Entry 7PAO (electron microscopy, 7.00 A resolution (low resolution: residue-level contacts below are approximate; hydrogen-bond / salt-bridge calls are withheld)); this record covers chains b and 3 of the 56 polymer chains in the assembly.

Chain b:
Protein: 50S ribosomal protein L3
Organism: Mycoplasma pneumoniae M129
UniProt: P75580 (RL3_MYCPN); residue numbers follow UniProt; this construct covers 1-287
Sequence (287 residues; numbered 1 to 287; the number before each row is that of its first residue):
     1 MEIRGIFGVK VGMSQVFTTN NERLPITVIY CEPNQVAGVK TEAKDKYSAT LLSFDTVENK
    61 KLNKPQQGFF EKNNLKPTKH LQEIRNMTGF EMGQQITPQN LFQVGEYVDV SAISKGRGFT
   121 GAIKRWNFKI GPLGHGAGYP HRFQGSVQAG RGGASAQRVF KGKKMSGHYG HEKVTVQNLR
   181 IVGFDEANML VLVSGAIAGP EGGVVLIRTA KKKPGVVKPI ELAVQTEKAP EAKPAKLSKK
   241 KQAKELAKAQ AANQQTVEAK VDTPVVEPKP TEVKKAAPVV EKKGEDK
Unresolved in the structure: 230-287

Chain 3:
Molecule: 23S ribosomal RNA
Organism: Mycoplasma pneumoniae M129
Sequence (2907 nucleotides; each row starts with the number of its first residue):
     1 UACAAUAAGU UACUAAGGGC UUAUGGUGGA UGCCUUGGCA CUAAUAGGCG AUGAAGGACG
    61 UGUUAACCUG CGAUAAGCUU CGGGUAGGUG GUAAGAACCU CAGAUCCGGA GAUUUCCGAA
   121 UGGAGCAAUC CGGUAGUUGG AAACAGCUAU CAUUAAUUGA UGAAUAAAUA GUCAAUUAAA
   181 GCAAUACGUG GUGAAGUGAA ACAUCUCAGU AGCCACAGGA AAAGAAAACG AAUGUGAUUC
   241 CGUGUGUAGU GGCGAGCGAA AGCGGAACAG GCCAAACUUA UCAUUAGAUA GGGGUUGUAG
   301 GGCUUGCAAU GUGGACUUGA AAACGAUAGA AGAAGCUGUU GGAAAGCAGC GCGCAAAAGG
   361 GUGAUAGCCC CGUAUUUGAA AUUGUUUUCA UACCUAGCGA GAUCCCUGAG UAGCUCGGAA
   421 AACGUUAUUU UGAGUGAAUC UGCCCAGACC AUUGGGUAAG CCUAAAUACU AAUUAGUGAC
   481 CGAUAGCGAA ACAGUACCGU GAGGGAAAGG UGAAAAGAAC CCAGAGAUGG GAGUGAAAUA
   541 GAUUCUGAAA CCAUAUGCCU ACAACGUGUC AGAGCACAUU AAUGUGUGAU GGCGUGCGUU
   601 UUGAAGUAUG AGCCGGCGAG UUAUGAUAGC AAGCGUUAGU UAACCAGGAG AUGGGGAGCU
   661 GUAGCGAAAG CGAGUUUUAA AAGAGCGUUU GUUUGUUAUU AUAGACCCGA AACGGGUUGA
   721 GCUAGUCAUG AGCAGGUUGA AGGUUGAGUA ACAUCAACUG GAGGACCGAA CCGACUCUCG
   781 UUGAAACGAU AGCGGAUGAC UUGUGAUUAG GGGUGAAAUU CCAAUCGAAA UCCGUGAUAG
   841 CUGGUUCUCG UCGAAAUAGC UUUAAGGCUA GCGUGAGAUC ACAAAUAAGU GGAGGUAAAG
   901 CUACUGAAUG UAUGAUGGCG CCACCUAGGC GUACUGAAUA CAAUUAAACU CUGAAUGCCA
   961 UUUAUUUUAU UCUCGCAGUC AGACAGUGGG GGAUAAGCUU CAUUGUCAAG AGGGGAAGAG
  1021 CCCAGAUCAU UAAAUAAGGU CCCCAAAAUA UACUAAGUGG AAAAGGAUGU GAAAGUGCUA
  1081 AAACAGCAAG GAUGUUGGCU UAGAAGCAGC CAUCGUUUAA AGAGUGCGUA ACAGCUCACU
  1141 UGUCGAGUGU UUUUGCGCCG AAGAUGUAAC GGGGCUAAGU AUAUUACCGA AUUUAUGGAU
  1201 AAGAUUUAUA UCUUGUGGUA GACGAGCGUU GUAUUGGAGU UGAAGUCAAA GCGUGAGCAU
  1261 UGGUGGAUCC AAUACAAGUG AGAAUGCCGG CAUGAGUAAC GCUUGGGAGU GAGAAUCUCC
  1321 CAAACCGAUU GACUAAGGUU UCCUGGACCA GGGUCGUCCU UCCAGGGUUA GUCUGGACCU
  1381 AAGCUGAGGC UGAAAAGCGU AGGCGAUGGA CAACAGGUUA AUAUUCCUGU ACUUACAGUU
  1441 AGACUGAUGG AGUGACAAAG AAGGUUUUCC ACCCCCAUAA UUGGAUUUGG GGAUAAAUCA
  1501 UAAGGUGGUA CAAUAGGCAA AUCCGUUGUG CAUAACAUUG AGUGAUGAUG UCGAGUGAAU
  1561 GAGUGAUCAA GUAGCGAAGG UGGUAUUAAU CAUGCUUUCA AGAAAAGCUU CUAGGGUUAA
  1621 UCUAGCUGUA ACCAGUACCG AGAACGAACA CACGUAGUCA AGGAGAGGAU CCUAAGGUUA
  1681 GCGAGUGAAC UAUAGCCAAG GAACUCUGCA AAUUAACCCC GUAAGUUAGC GAGAAGGGGU
  1741 GCUUAUGUAA AAGUAAGCCG CAGUGAAGAA CGAGGGGGGA CUGUUUAACU AAAACACAAC
  1801 UCUAUGCCAA ACCGUAAGGU GAUGUAUAUG GGGUGACACC UGCCCAGUGC UGGAAGGUUA
  1861 AAGAAGGAGG UUAGCGCAAG CGAAGCUUUU AACUGAAGCC CCAGUGAACG GCGGCCGUAA
  1921 CUAUAACGGU CCUAAGGUAG CGAAAUUCCU AGUCGGGUAA AUUCCGUCCC GCUUGAAUGG
  1981 UGUAACCAUC UCUUGACUGU CUCGGCUAUA GACUCGGUGA AAUCCAGGUA CGGGUGAAGA
  2041 CACCCGUUAG GCGCAACGGG ACGGAAAGAC CCCGUGAAGC UUUACUGUAG CUUAAUAUUG
  2101 AUCAGGACAU UAUCAUGUAG AGAAUAGGUA GGAGCAAUCG AUGCAAGUUC GCUAGGACUU
  2161 GUUGAUGCGA AAGGUGGAAU ACUACCCUUG GUUGUGUGCU GUUCUAAUUG GUAACUGUUA
  2221 UCCAGUUUCA AGACAGUGUU AGGUGGGCAG UUUGACUGGG GCGGUCGCCU CCUAAAAGGU
  2281 AACGGAGGCG UACAAAGGUA CCUUCAGUAC GGUUGGAAAU CGUAUGUAGA GUGUAAUGGU
  2341 GUAAGGGUGC UUGACUGUGA GACAUACAGG UCGAACAGGU GAGAAAUCAG GUCAUAGUGA
  2401 UCCGGUGGUC CAGUAUGGAA UGGCCAUCGC UCAACGGAUA AAAGCUACUC CGGGGAUAAC
  2461 AGGCUGAUAC UGCCCAAGAG UUCAUAUCGA CGGCAGUGUU UGGCACCUCG AUGUCGACUC
  2521 AUCUCAUCCU CGAGCUGAAG CAGGUUCGAA GGGUUCGGCU GUUCGCCGAU UAAAGAGAUA
  2581 CGUGAGUUGG GUUCAAACCG UCGUGAGACA GGUUGGUCCC UAUCUAUUGU GCCCGUAGGA
  2641 AGAUUGAAGA GUGUUGCUUC UAGUACGAGA GGACCGAAGC GAGGACACCU CUUAUGCUCC
  2701 AGUUGUAGCG CCAGCUGCAC CGCUGGGUAG UAACGUGUCU AUUAGAUAAA CGCUGAAAGC
  2761 AUCUAAGUGU GAAACUAUCU CAAAGAUUAA UCUUCCCAUU UCGCAAGAAA GUAAGAGCCG
  2821 UCAAAGACGA UGACGUUGAU AGGUUACAGG UGUAAGCAUA GUGAUAUGUU GAGCUGAGUA
  2881 AUACUAAUUG CUCGAGGACU UAUUGGA
Unresolved in the structure: 1-7, 923-927, 1560-1569, 2901-2907

How chain b and chain 3 interact:
Pairs across the interface - 183 pairs, chain b then chain 3:
  Lys10(b) - C2688(3)
  Met13(b) - U2690(3)
  Ser14(b) - U2690(3)
  Gln15(b) - U2690(3)
  Gln15(b) - C2691(3)
  Arg23(b) - U2690(3)
  Arg23(b) - G2737(3)
  Leu24(b) - G2737(3)
  Pro25(b) - U2690(3)
  Pro25(b) - U2736(3)
  Pro25(b) - G2737(3)
  Tyr47(b) - U2644(3)
  Tyr47(b) - U2645(3)
  Leu51(b) - A2643(3)
  Lys60(b) - G2838(3)
  Lys61(b) - C2834(3)
  Lys61(b) - G2835(3)
  Asn63(b) - A2641(3)
  Asn63(b) - G2815(3)
  Lys64(b) - C2796(3)
  Lys64(b) - A2814(3)
  Pro65(b) - U2794(3)
  Pro65(b) - C2795(3)
  Pro65(b) - A2814(3)
  Gln66(b) - A2641(3)
  Gln66(b) - G2642(3)
  Phe69(b) - U2793(3)
  Phe69(b) - U2794(3)
  Lys72(b) - U2794(3)
  Lys72(b) - C2795(3)
  Leu81(b) - G2642(3)
  Leu81(b) - A2643(3)
  Gln82(b) - A2643(3)
  Gln82(b) - U2644(3)
  Glu83(b) - A2643(3)
  Glu83(b) - U2644(3)
  Arg85(b) - U2645(3)
  Arg85(b) - G2646(3)
  Ser114(b) - A2687(3)
  Ser114(b) - C2688(3)
  Lys115(b) - C2688(3)
  Lys115(b) - U2731(3)
  Lys115(b) - A2732(3)
  Lys115(b) - A2825(3)
  Gly116(b) - A2825(3)
  Gly116(b) - G2826(3)
  Arg117(b) - A2687(3)
  Arg117(b) - C2688(3)
  Arg117(b) - G2826(3)
  Gly118(b) - G2826(3)
  Gly118(b) - A2827(3)
  Phe119(b) - A1688(3)
  Phe119(b) - A1689(3)
  Phe119(b) - A2827(3)
  Gly121(b) - A1689(3)
  Lys124(b) - G2005(3)
  Lys124(b) - C2006(3)
  Arg125(b) - U2628(3)
  Asn127(b) - C2686(3)
  Phe128(b) - C2520(3)
  Phe128(b) - A2521(3)
  Lys129(b) - U2002(3)
  Lys129(b) - G2004(3)
  Lys129(b) - U2519(3)
  Lys129(b) - C2520(3)
  Ile130(b) - G2004(3)
  Ile130(b) - G2005(3)
  Gly131(b) - C2001(3)
  Pro132(b) - C2001(3)
  Pro132(b) - C2518(3)
  Leu133(b) - U2000(3)
  Leu133(b) - C2001(3)
  Gly134(b) - C1709(3)
  Gly134(b) - U2000(3)
  His135(b) - U1705(3)
  His135(b) - U1707(3)
  His135(b) - C1709(3)
  His135(b) - U2588(3)
  Gly138(b) - A1692(3)
  Gly138(b) - U2587(3)
  Tyr139(b) - C779(3)
  Tyr139(b) - G780(3)
  Tyr139(b) - U1691(3)
  Tyr139(b) - A1692(3)
  Pro140(b) - G2586(3)
  Pro140(b) - U2587(3)
  His141(b) - U1691(3)
  His141(b) - A1692(3)
  Arg142(b) - C1690(3)
  Arg142(b) - U1691(3)
  Arg142(b) - G2005(3)
  Phe143(b) - G2586(3)
  Gln144(b) - C2057(3)
  Gln144(b) - G2058(3)
  Gly145(b) - U2519(3)
  Gly145(b) - G2586(3)
  Ser146(b) - U2519(3)
  Ser146(b) - C2520(3)
  Ser146(b) - U2583(3)
  Ser146(b) - G2586(3)
  Val147(b) - G2059(3)
  Gln148(b) - G2059(3)
  Gln148(b) - G2582(3)
  Gln148(b) - U2583(3)
  Gln148(b) - G2584(3)
  Gln148(b) - A2585(3)
  Ala149(b) - U2579(3)
  Ala149(b) - A2580(3)
  Ala149(b) - G2582(3)
  Gly150(b) - G2059(3)
  Gly150(b) - G2060(3)
  Arg151(b) - G2039(3)
  Arg151(b) - U2512(3)
  Arg151(b) - U2514(3)
  Arg151(b) - A2580(3)
  Gly152(b) - G2039(3)
  Gly152(b) - A2580(3)
  Gly153(b) - G2039(3)
  Gly153(b) - A2040(3)
  Ala154(b) - U1165(3)
  Ala154(b) - G2039(3)
  Ser155(b) - U1165(3)
  Ser155(b) - G2039(3)
  Ser155(b) - U2579(3)
  Ser155(b) - A2580(3)
  Ala156(b) - U1165(3)
  Ala156(b) - G2032(3)
  Gln157(b) - U1165(3)
  Gln157(b) - G2032(3)
  Gln157(b) - C2041(3)
  Gln157(b) - G2059(3)
  Gln157(b) - G2060(3)
  Arg158(b) - U1165(3)
  Arg158(b) - C2031(3)
  Arg158(b) - G2032(3)
  Arg158(b) - G2059(3)
  Val159(b) - G2059(3)
  Val159(b) - A2626(3)
  Phe160(b) - U2627(3)
  Lys161(b) - U2627(3)
  Lys161(b) - U2628(3)
  Gly162(b) - U2627(3)
  Gly162(b) - U2628(3)
  Lys163(b) - C2520(3)
  Lys163(b) - U2627(3)
  Met165(b) - C2057(3)
  Met165(b) - U2628(3)
  Ser166(b) - A1689(3)
  Ser166(b) - U2628(3)
  His168(b) - G2629(3)
  His168(b) - G2826(3)
  Tyr169(b) - C2686(3)
  Tyr169(b) - A2687(3)
  His171(b) - A2825(3)
  Glu172(b) - C2781(3)
  Glu172(b) - A2782(3)
  Lys173(b) - C2781(3)
  Lys173(b) - A2782(3)
  Val174(b) - C2686(3)
  Thr175(b) - U2780(3)
  Thr175(b) - C2781(3)
  Gln177(b) - U2738(3)
  Gln177(b) - C2739(3)
  Asn178(b) - U2738(3)
  Asn178(b) - C2739(3)
  Arg180(b) - U2738(3)
  Gly195(b) - G2737(3)
  Ala196(b) - A2687(3)
  Ala196(b) - C2688(3)
  Ile197(b) - A2687(3)
  Ile197(b) - C2688(3)
  Ala198(b) - A2687(3)
  Ala198(b) - C2688(3)
  Gly199(b) - C2688(3)
  Pro200(b) - A2824(3)
  Pro200(b) - A2825(3)
  Glu201(b) - A2824(3)
  Glu201(b) - U2879(3)
  Lys211(b) - C2779(3)
  Lys211(b) - U2780(3)
  Lys212(b) - C2739(3)
  Lys212(b) - U2740(3)
  Lys212(b) - A2741(3)
Interface residues without a listed pair, chain b (93 interface residues in all): Glu22, Gly68, Asp109, Thr120, Trp126, Gly136, Gly167
Interface residues without a listed pair, chain 3 (89 interface residues in all): U607, U778, G1166, C2003, G2513, U2630, A2685

In short:
93 residues of chain b face 89 of chain 3 across their interface.
Here chain b is 50S ribosomal protein L3 and chain 3 is 23S ribosomal RNA, both from Mycoplasma pneumoniae
M129. Entry 7PAO (70S ribosome with EF-G, A*- and P/E-site tRNAs in Mycoplasma pneumoniae cells) was
determined by electron microscopy together with 7OOC, 7OOD, 7P6Z, 7PAH, 7PAI, 7PAJ and 23 further entries from
the same study.
